6XH7 - chains G and 2 of the 10 polymer chains in the assembly; structure by electron microscopy, 3.90 A resolution.

Chain G:
Molecule: HTH-type transcriptional regulator CueR
Source organism: Escherichia coli
UniProtKB: P0A9G4 (CUER_ECOLI); residues 1-135 here = UniProt positions 1-135
Chain sequence (143 residues; row label = number of the first residue in the row):
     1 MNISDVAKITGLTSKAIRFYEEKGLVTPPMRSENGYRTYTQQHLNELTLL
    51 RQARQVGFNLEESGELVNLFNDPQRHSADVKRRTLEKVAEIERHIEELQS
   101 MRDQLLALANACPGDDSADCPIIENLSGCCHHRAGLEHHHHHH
Unresolved in the structure: 131-143
Construct notes: expression tag (136-143)
Ion coordination: Cu ion: Cys-112, Cys-120
What the authors report for this chain:
  - mutagenesis - S32A/E33A/T38A: decreased binding to RNAP holoenzyme

Chain 2:
Molecule: Template strand DNA
Sequence (54 nucleotides; row label = number of the first residue in the row):
     1 CGCCGCGTCAGACTCGTAGGAGGTTAAACCTTCCAGCAAGGGGAAGGTCA
    51 AGGC
Unresolved in the structure: 12-17

Chain G / chain 2 interface:
Pairs across the interface (13; chain G residue first):
  Asn-2(G) with DC29(2), phosphate contact; DC30(2), hydrogen bond to the phosphate
  Ile-3(G) with DC30(2), phosphate contact; DT31(2), phosphate contact
  Ser-4(G) with DC29(2), phosphate contact; DC30(2), hydrogen bond to the phosphate
  Arg-31(G) with DT31(2), hydrogen bond to the phosphate; DT32(2), salt bridge to the phosphate
  Gly-35(G) with DT31(2), sugar contact
  Tyr-36(G) with DC30(2), phosphate contact; DT31(2), phosphate contact
  Arg-37(G) with DT31(2), salt bridge to the phosphate; DT32(2), salt bridge to the phosphate
Interface residues without a listed pair, chain G (8 interface residues in all): Lys-15
Interface residues without a listed pair, chain 2 (5 interface residues in all): DC33

Summary:
Chain G and chain 2 form an interface of 8 and 5 residues respectively; the contacts include 3 hydrogen bonds
and 3 salt bridges. Among the polar pairs are Asn-2(G)/DC30(2), Ser-4(G)/DC30(2) and Arg-31(G)/DT31(2). The Cu
ion site is built by Cys-112(G) and Cys-120(G). From the paper: S32A/E33A/T38A of chain G reduce binding to
RNAP holoenzyme.
Here chain G is HTH-type transcriptional regulator CueR (Escherichia coli) and chain 2 is Template strand DNA.
Entry 6XH7 (CueR-TAC without RNA) was determined by electron microscopy (same publication as 6XH8).
